Entry 6MUU (electron microscopy, 3.00 A resolution); this record covers chains D and F of the 7 polymer chains in the assembly.

[Chain D]
Name: Uncharacterized protein Csm3
Organism: Thermococcus onnurineus
UniProt: B6YWC0 (B6YWC0_THEON); numbering as in UniProt (aligned over 1-290)
Chain sequence (291 residues; each row starts with the number of its first residue; numbering starts at 0):
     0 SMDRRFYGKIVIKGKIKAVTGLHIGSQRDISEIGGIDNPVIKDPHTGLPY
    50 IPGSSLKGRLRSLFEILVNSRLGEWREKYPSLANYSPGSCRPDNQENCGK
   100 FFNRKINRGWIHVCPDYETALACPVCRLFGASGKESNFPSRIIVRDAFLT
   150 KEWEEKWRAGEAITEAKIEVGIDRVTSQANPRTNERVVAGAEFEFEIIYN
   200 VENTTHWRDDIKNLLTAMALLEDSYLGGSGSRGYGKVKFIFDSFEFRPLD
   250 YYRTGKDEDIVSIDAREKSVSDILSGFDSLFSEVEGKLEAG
Not modelled in the structure: 0, 27-30, 288-290
Construct notes: expression tag (0)
Bound ions: Zn2+: His111, Cys113, Cys125
Reported in the primary citation:
  - catalytic residues: Asp36 (proposed by the authors, not directly observed)
  - mutagenesis - D36A, D36N: abolished catalytic activity
  - mutagenesis - H22A, K41A, R181A, G226A/G227A: unchanged catalytic activity
  - mutagenesis - K56A/R60A: decreased catalytic activity

[Chain F]
Name: Uncharacterized protein Csm5
Organism: Thermococcus onnurineus
UniProt: B6YWC2 (B6YWC2_THEON); residues 1-397 here = UniProt positions 1-397
Chain sequence (403 residues; numbered 1 to 403; the number before each row is that of its first residue):
     1 MTERTLKVLSPLHIGTGNELTPVDIYPRENIIHVLDTERLVNDLMNLGVE
    51 LNEILALLKNPPGDAYIWKGYIEEFHLDPSDYSIYTLKIHGKIGRKSMQI
   101 KEFIKLNGRPYIPGSSLKGAIRTAVLYKALKECGDARAVMRVVSKVNGDV
   151 ARDIGRSEDVLDYYMSFLSRARIDRKRADDLLEAIVFGMEPDRRSKIRYE
   201 PKRDPMKALIVRDSKPVGRKHLAVYHVEVIGNPQPIPIWVEAIEPGAATD
   251 VEIHVDTEALRLNADYFNGLLWECLKERGEPGEVFEDFLWEAVDEFYTAV
   301 MKYETIEVQKFGRYTSQVRSFYASLEDHSGHVLRLGWGSGWLAMTIGLLL
   351 VEKGYKWENVRKKLGLGKKPGGSGFSREFPKTRRLADGMPMGWVVLEHHH
   401 HHH
Not modelled in the structure: 49, 63-64, 77-78, 88-95, 134-136, 148-158, 170-174, 192-193, 231-237, 307-315, 325-329, 351-355, 365-378, 398-403
Construct notes: expression tag (398-403)

[Interface between chain D and chain F]
Residue-residue contacts - 46 pairs, chain D then chain F:
  Thr19(D) with Asp213(F)
  Ile65(D) with Glu258(F); Leu262(F), hydrophobic
  Ser69(D) with Arg261(F)
  Arg70(D) with Arg261(F)
  Glu160(D) with Asn107(F)
  Lys166(D) with Ile104(F); Pro113(F)
  Ile167(D) with Gly17(F)
  Glu168(D) with Ser115(F), hydrogen bond
  Asp172(D) with Lys176(F); Arg177(F); Ala178(F), hydrogen bond (side chain-backbone); Asp179(F), hydrogen bond (side chain-backbone)
  Arg173(D) with Arg122(F); Thr123(F); Leu126(F); Asp179(F); Met344(F); Thr345(F), hydrogen bond (backbone-side chain)
  Val174(D) with Ala178(F), hydrophobic; Trp341(F), hydrogen bond (backbone-side chain); Thr345(F)
  Thr175(D) with Lys176(F); Ala178(F)
  Ser176(D) with Trp341(F)
  Gln177(D) with Arg175(F); Lys176(F)
  Ala178(D) with Arg175(F)
  Arg185(D) with Tyr111(F), hydrogen bond; Asp213(F), salt bridge
  Asp222(D) with Arg212(F), hydrogen bond (backbone-side chain)
  Ser223(D) with Arg212(F), hydrogen bond (backbone-side chain)
  Tyr224(D) with Arg212(F)
  Ser230(D) with Lys118(F); Leu209(F), hydrogen bond (side chain-backbone); Ile210(F); Val211(F), hydrogen bond (backbone-backbone)
  Arg231(D) with Gly114(F); Ser115(F), hydrogen bond (backbone-backbone); Val211(F); Asp213(F)
  Gly232(D) with Val211(F), hydrogen bond (backbone-backbone); Arg212(F)
  Lys235(D) with Arg212(F); Glu252(F), salt bridge
Also at the interface, not in a pair above, chain D (29 interface residues in all): Phe101, Glu164, Ile171, Ala188, Glu221, Gly229
Also at the interface, not in a pair above, chain F (34 interface residues in all): Lys105, Leu106, Gly119, Met206, Lys207, Leu364

[In short]
29 residues of chain D face 34 of chain F across their interface, with 12 hydrogen bonds and 2 salt bridges.
Polar pairs include Arg185(D)-Asp213(F), Lys235(D)-Glu252(F) and Glu168(D)-Ser115(F). From the paper: the
catalytic residue Asp36(D); D36A and D36N of chain D abolish catalytic activity; 7 substitutions were tested
in all.
Chain D is Uncharacterized protein Csm3 and chain F is Uncharacterized protein Csm5, both from Thermococcus
onnurineus; the structure, Cryo-EM structure of Csm-crRNA binary complex in type III-A CRISPR-Cas system, was
determined by electron microscopy (same publication as 6MUA, 6MUR, 6MUS and 6MUT).
